Entry 4GXU (X-ray diffraction, 3.29 A resolution); this record covers chains A and D of the 12 polymer chains in the assembly.

Chain A:
Molecule: Hemagglutinin HA1 chain
Source organism: Influenza A virus
UniProt: Q9WFX3 (HEMA_I18A0); the construct lacks a stretch of the UniProt sequence, so the offset changes along the chain: 11-54 = UniProt 18-61; 55-83 = UniProt 63-91; 84-95 = UniProt 93-104; 96-125 = UniProt 106-135; 3 more segments
Chain sequence (331 residues; numbered 7 to 329 plus 8 insertion-coded residues; the number before each row is that of its first residue; a row labelled like 125A-125C holds insertion residues (125A, then the next letters in order)):
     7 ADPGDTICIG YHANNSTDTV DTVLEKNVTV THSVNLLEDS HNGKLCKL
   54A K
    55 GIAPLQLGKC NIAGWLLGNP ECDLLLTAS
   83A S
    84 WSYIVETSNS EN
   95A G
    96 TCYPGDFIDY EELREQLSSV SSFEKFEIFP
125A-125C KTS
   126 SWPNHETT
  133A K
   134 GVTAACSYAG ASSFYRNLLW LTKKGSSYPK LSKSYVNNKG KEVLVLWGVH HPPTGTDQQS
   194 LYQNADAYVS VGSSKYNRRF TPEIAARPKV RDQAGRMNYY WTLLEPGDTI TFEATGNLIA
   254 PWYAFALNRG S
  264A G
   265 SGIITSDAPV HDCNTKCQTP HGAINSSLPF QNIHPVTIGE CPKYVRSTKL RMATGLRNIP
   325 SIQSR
Not modelled in the structure: 7-8, 326-329
Construct notes: expression tag (7-10)
Disulfides: Cys52-Cys277, Cys64-Cys76, Cys97-Cys139, Cys281-Cys305
Glycans and other covalent adducts: N-acetylglucosamine (NAG) linked to Asn21; glycan linked to Asn95
From the paper describing this entry:
  - mutagenesis - D190E (250-fold), D190N, D225G (360-fold), A227H, A227P: decreased binding to 1F1
  - mutagenesis - D190E (1,900-fold), D225G, A227H, A227P: decreased binding to 1I20
  - mutagenesis - A227T: unchanged binding to 1F1
  - mutagenesis - D190E, D225G: unchanged binding to mAbs 2B12, 2D1, and 4D20

Chain D:
Molecule: Hemagglutinin HA2 chain
Source organism: Influenza A virus
UniProt: Q9WFX3 (HEMA_I18A0); residues 1-176 here correspond to UniProt positions 345-520 (UniProt number = residue number + 344)
Chain sequence (176 residues; row label = number of the first residue in the row):
     1 GLFGAIAGFI EGGWTGMIDG WYGYHHQNEQ GSGYAADQKS TQNAIDGITN KVNSVIEKMN
    61 TQFTAVGKEF NNLERRIENL NKKVDDGFLD IWTYNAELLV LLENERTLDF HDSNVRNLYE
   121 KVKSQLKNNA KEIGNGCFEF YHKCDDACME SVRNGTYDYP KYSEESKLNR EEIDGV
Not modelled in the structure: 172-176
Disulfides: Cys144-Cys148
Glycans and other covalent adducts: N-acetylglucosamine (NAG) linked to Asn154

How chain A and chain D interact:
Contacting residue pairs - 11 pairs, chain A then chain D:
  Asp104(A) - Leu73(D)
  Glu106(A) - Arg76(D)
  Glu107(A) - Asn72(D)
  Glu107(A) - Leu73(D)
  Glu107(A) - Glu74(D)  hydrogen bond (side chain-backbone)
  Glu107(A) - Arg75(D)  hydrogen bond (side chain-backbone)
  Glu107(A) - Arg76(D)  salt bridge
  Glu110(A) - Arg76(D)
  Glu110(A) - Asn79(D)  hydrogen bond
  Gln111(A) - Asn72(D)
  Gln111(A) - Arg75(D)  hydrogen bond
Other interface residues (no listed pair), chain A (9 interface residues in all): Ser114, Trp234, Arg262, Lys307
Other interface residues (no listed pair), chain D (7 interface residues in all): Asp90

Overview:
9 residues of chain A and 7 residues of chain D are in contact, with 4 hydrogen bonds and 1 salt bridge. Polar
pairs include Glu107(A)-Arg76(D), Glu107(A)-Glu74(D) and Glu107(A)-Arg75(D). From the paper: D190E, D190N and
D225G of chain A, among others, reduce binding to 1F1; D190E, D225G and A227H of chain A, among others, reduce
binding to 1I20.
Chain A is Hemagglutinin HA1 chain and chain D is Hemagglutinin HA2 chain, both from Influenza A virus; the
structure, Crystal structure of antibody 1F1 bound to the 1918 influenza hemagglutinin, was determined by
X-ray diffraction together with 4GXV and 4GXX from the same study.
